Entry 8XA3 (electron microscopy, 3.70 A resolution); this record covers chains C and B of the 18 polymer chains in the assembly.

# Chain C
Molecule: Major capsid protein
From: Human alphaherpesvirus 3
UniProt: Q6QCL5 (Q6QCL5_HHV3); numbering as in UniProt (aligned over 14-1394)
Amino-acid sequence (1381 residues; numbered 14 to 1394; the number before each row is that of its first residue):
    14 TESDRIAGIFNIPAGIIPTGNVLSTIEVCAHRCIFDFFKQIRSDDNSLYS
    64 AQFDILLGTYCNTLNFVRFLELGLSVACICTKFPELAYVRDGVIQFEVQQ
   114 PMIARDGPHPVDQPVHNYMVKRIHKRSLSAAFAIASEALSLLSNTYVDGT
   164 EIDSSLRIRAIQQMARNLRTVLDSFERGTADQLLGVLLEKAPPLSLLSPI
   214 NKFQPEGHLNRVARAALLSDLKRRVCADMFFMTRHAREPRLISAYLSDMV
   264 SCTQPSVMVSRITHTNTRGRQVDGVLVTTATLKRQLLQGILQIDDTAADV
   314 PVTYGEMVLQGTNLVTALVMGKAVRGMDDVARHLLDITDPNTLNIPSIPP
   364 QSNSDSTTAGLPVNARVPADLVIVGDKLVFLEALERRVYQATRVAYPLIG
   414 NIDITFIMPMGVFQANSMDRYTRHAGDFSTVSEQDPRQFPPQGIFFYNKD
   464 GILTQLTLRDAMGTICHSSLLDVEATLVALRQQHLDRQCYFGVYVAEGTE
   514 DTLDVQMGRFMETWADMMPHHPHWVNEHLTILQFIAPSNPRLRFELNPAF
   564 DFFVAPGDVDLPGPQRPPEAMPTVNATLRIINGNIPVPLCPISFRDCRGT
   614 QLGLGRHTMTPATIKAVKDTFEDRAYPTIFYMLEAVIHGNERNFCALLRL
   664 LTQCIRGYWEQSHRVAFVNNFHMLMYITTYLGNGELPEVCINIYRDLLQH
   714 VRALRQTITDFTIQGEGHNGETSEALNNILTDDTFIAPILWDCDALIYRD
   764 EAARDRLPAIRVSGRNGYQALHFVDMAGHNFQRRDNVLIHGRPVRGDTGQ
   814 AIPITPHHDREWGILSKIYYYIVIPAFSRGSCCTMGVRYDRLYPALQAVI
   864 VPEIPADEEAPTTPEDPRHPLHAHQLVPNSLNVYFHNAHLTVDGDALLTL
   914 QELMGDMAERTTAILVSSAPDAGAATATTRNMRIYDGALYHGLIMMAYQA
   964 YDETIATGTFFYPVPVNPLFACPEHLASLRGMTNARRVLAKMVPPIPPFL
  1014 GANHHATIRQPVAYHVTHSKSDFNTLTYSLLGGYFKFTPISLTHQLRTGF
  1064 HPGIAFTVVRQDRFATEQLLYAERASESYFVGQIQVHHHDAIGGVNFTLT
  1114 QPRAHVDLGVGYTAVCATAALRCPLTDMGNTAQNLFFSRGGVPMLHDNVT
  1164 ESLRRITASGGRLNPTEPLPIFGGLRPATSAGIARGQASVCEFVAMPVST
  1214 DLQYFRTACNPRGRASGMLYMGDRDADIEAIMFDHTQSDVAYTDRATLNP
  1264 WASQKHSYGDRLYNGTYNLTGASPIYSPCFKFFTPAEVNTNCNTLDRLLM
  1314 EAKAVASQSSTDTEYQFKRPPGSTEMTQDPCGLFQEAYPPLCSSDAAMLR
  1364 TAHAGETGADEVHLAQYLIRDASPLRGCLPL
Construct notes: conflict I22 (Leu in Q6QCL5), A814 (Gly in Q6QCL5)

# Chain B
Molecule: Small capsomere-interacting protein
From: Human alphaherpesvirus 3
UniProt: U5NQG6 (U5NQG6_HHV3); residues 10-103 here correspond to UniProt positions 14-107 (UniProt number = residue number + 4)
Amino-acid sequence (94 residues; row label = number of the first residue in the row):
    10 SNPTTFSVEAIAAYTPVALIRLLNASGPLQPGHRVDIADARSIYTVGAAA
    60 SAARARANHNANTIRRTAMFAETDPMTWLRPTVGLRRTFNPRII
Construct notes: conflict R95 (Lys99 in U5NQG6)

# Interface between chain C and chain B
Pairs across the interface - 46 pairs, chain C then chain B:
  E654(C) - F79(B)
  R655(C) - M78(B)
  R655(C) - F79(B)
  C658(C) - M78(B)  hydrophobic
  C658(C) - F79(B)  hydrophobic
  A659(C) - M78(B)
  L661(C) - R95(B)
  L661(C) - R96(B)
  R662(C) - R96(B)
  R662(C) - F98(B)  hydrogen bond (side chain-backbone)
  R662(C) - N99(B)
  Y693(C) - F79(B)
  Y693(C) - R95(B)  hydrogen bond (backbone-side chain)
  N696(C) - R95(B)  hydrogen bond
  E698(C) - R95(B)  salt bridge
  E698(C) - T97(B)
  M789(C) - V55(B)
  M789(C) - A58(B)  hydrophobic
  H792(C) - S51(B)
  H792(C) - V55(B)
  V807(C) - F79(B)  hydrophobic
  R808(C) - A80(B)  hydrogen bond (side chain-backbone)
  R854(C) - R50(B)
  Q860(C) - T54(B)  hydrogen bond (side chain-backbone)
  Q860(C) - A57(B)
  Q860(C) - A58(B)
  I863(C) - R30(B)
  P865(C) - H68(B)  hydrogen bond (backbone-side chain)
  E866(C) - A64(B)
  E866(C) - N67(B)  hydrogen bond
  E866(C) - H68(B)  salt bridge
  I867(C) - H68(B)
  I867(C) - R101(B)
  A869(C) - N71(B)
  D870(C) - I103(B)
  A873(C) - R101(B)
  V890(C) - L32(B)  hydrophobic
  P891(C) - S35(B)
  D908(C) - N99(B)
  D908(C) - P100(B)
  L911(C) - R65(B)  hydrogen bond (backbone-side chain)
  Q914(C) - A61(B)
  Q914(C) - A62(B)
  Q914(C) - R65(B)
  E915(C) - R65(B)  salt bridge
  E915(C) - R75(B)  salt bridge
Interface residues without a listed pair, chain C (35 interface residues in all): T692, R805, D853, P857, V862, P868, E871
Interface residues without a listed pair, chain B (30 interface residues in all): I29, Y53

# Overview
35 residues of chain C and 30 residues of chain B are in contact, with 8 hydrogen bonds and 4 salt bridges.
Polar contacts include E698(C)-R95(B), E866(C)-H68(B) and E915(C)-R65(B).
Here chain C is Major capsid protein and chain B is Small capsomere-interacting protein, both from Human
alphaherpesvirus 3. Entry 8XA3 (C-hexon capsomer of the VZV B-Capsid) was determined by electron microscopy
(same publication as 8X9W, 8X9X, 8X9Y, 8X9Z, 8XA0, 8XA1 and 8XA2).
